8H0P - chains A and E of the 6 polymer chains in the assembly; structure by electron microscopy, 3.15 A resolution.

# Chain A
Molecule: G-alpha q
Source organism: Homo sapiens
Sequence (361 residues; each row starts with the number of its first residue; note: 136 numbers in that range are skipped by the numbering (no residue carries them; nothing is unmodelled there); a row labelled like 61A-61Z holds insertion residues (61A, then the next letters in order)):
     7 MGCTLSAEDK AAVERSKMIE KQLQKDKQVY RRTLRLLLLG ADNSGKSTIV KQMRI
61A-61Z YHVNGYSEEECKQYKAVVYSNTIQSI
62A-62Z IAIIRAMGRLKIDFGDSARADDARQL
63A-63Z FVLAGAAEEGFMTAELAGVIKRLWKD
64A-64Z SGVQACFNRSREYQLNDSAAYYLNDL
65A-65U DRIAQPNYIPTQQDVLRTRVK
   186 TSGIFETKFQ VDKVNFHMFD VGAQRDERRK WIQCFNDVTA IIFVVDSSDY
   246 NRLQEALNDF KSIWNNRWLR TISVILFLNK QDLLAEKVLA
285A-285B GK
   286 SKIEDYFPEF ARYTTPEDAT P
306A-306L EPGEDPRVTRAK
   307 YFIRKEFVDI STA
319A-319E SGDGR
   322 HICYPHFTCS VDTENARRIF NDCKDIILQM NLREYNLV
Disordered / not traced: 7-10, 61A-61Z, 62A-62Z, 63A-63Z, 64A-64Z, 65A-65U, 285A-285B, 306A-306L, 319A-319E

# Chain E
Molecule: scFv16
Source organism: Mus musculus
Notes: antibody fragment or engineered binder
Sequence (247 residues; row label = number of the first residue in the row):
     1 VQLVESGGGL VQPGGSRKLS CSASGFAFSS FGMHWVRQAP EKGLEWVAYI SSGSGTIYYA
    61 DTVKGRFTIS RDDPKNTLFL QMTSLRSEDT AMYYCVRSIY YYGSSPFDFW GQGTTLTVSA
   121 GGGGSGGGGS GGGGSADIVM TQATSSVPVT PGESVSISCR SSKSLLHSNG NTYLYWFLQR
   181 PGQSPQLLIY RMSNLASGVP DRFSGSGSGT AFTLTISRLE AEDVGVYYCM QHLEYPLTFG
   241 AGTKLEL
Disordered / not traced: 120-135

# How chain A and chain E interact
Pairs across the interface - 21 pairs, chain A then chain E:
  Leu-11(A) with His-167(E), hydrogen bond (backbone-side chain)
  Ser-12(A) with His-167(E); Tyr-173(E), hydrogen bond; Leu-233(E)
  Ala-13(A) with His-232(E); Leu-233(E)
  Glu-14(A) with Tyr-100(E); Tyr-173(E); Tyr-175(E), hydrogen bond; Arg-191(E), salt bridge; His-232(E)
  Asp-15(A) with Asn-169(E), hydrogen bond; Tyr-173(E), hydrogen bond
  Ala-17(A) with Tyr-100(E), hydrophobic
  Ala-18(A) with Tyr-100(E)
  Glu-20(A) with Ser-51(E), hydrogen bond; Ser-52(E); Gly-55(E); Thr-56(E), hydrogen bond
  Arg-21(A) with Ile-99(E)
  Met-24(A) with Ser-52(E)
Other interface residues (no listed pair), chain E (18 interface residues in all): Tyr-49, Gly-53, Tyr-101, Glu-234, Tyr-235

# In short
10 residues of chain A and 18 residues of chain E are in contact, with 7 hydrogen bonds and 1 salt bridge.
Polar contacts include Glu-14(A)/Arg-191(E), Leu-11(A)/His-167(E) and Ser-12(A)/Tyr-173(E).
Chain A is G-alpha q (Homo sapiens) and chain E is scFv16 (Mus musculus); the structure, Structure of the
NMB30-NMBR and Gq complex, was determined by electron microscopy, deposited together with 8H0Q.
